7CQC - chains L and A of the 3 polymer chains in the assembly; structure by X-ray diffraction, 2.50 A resolution.

== Chain L ==
Molecule: Light chain of antigen binding fragment, Fab of NZ-1
Organism: Rattus norvegicus
Notes: antibody fragment or engineered binder
Sequence (214 residues; each row starts with the number of its first residue):
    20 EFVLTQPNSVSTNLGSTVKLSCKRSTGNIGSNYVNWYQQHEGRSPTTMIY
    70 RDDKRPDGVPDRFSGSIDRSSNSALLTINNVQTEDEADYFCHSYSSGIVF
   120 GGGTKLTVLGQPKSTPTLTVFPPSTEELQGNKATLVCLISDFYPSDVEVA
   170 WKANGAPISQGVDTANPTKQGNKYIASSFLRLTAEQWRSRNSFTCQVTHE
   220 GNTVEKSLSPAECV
Modified residues: Glu20 (pyroglutamic acid; PCA)
Disulfide bonds: Cys41-Cys110, Cys156-Cys214

== Chain A ==
Molecule: Putative zinc metalloprotease aq_1964, PA14 from Podoplanin
Organism: Aquifex aeolicus VF5
Notes: fragment: PDZ tandem fragment
UniProtKB: chimeric construct of O67776, Q86YL7: residues 115-181 from O67776 (Y1964_AQUAE) positions 115-181 (same numbers); residues 181-181 from Q86YL7 positions 38-51 (offset varies); residues 184-292 from O67776 (Y1964_AQUAE) positions 184-292 (same numbers)
Sequence (192 residues; each row starts with the number of its first residue; note: 2 numbers in that range are skipped by the numbering (no residue carries them; nothing is unmodelled there); a row labelled like 181A-181N holds insertion residues (181A, then the next letters in order)):
   113 GSEVPKYLKEPVVVGYVQRDSIAQKIGIKPGDKIIKINGYEVRTWEDLRD
   163 ALIRLSLDGVKETTLFLER
181A-181N EGGVAMPGAEDDVV
   184 EVLHLTIKVPNVQKGEELGIAPLVKPVVGGVKKGSPADQVGIKPGDLILE
   234 VNGKKINTWYELVEEVRKSQGKAIKLKILRNGKMIEKELIPAKDPKTGTY
   284 FIGLFPKTE
Disordered / not traced: 113-115, 291-292
Differences from the reference sequence: expression tag (113-114)
Modified residues: Asn150 (l-3-aminosuccinimide; SNN)
What the authors report for this chain:
  - contacts within the chain: Arg181-Glu184 (hydrogen bond)
  - post-translational modification sites: Asn150

== Chain L / chain A interface ==
Pairs across the interface (21; chain L residue first):
  Ser50(L) - Val181D(A)
  Tyr52(L) - Gly181B(A)  hydrogen bond (side chain-backbone)
  Tyr52(L) - Gly181C(A)  hydrogen bond (side chain-backbone)
  Tyr69(L) - Arg181(A)  hydrogen bond
  Tyr69(L) - Glu184(A)
  Arg70(L) - Arg181(A)
  Arg70(L) - Glu181A(A)
  Arg70(L) - Gly181B(A)  hydrogen bond (side chain-backbone)
  Arg70(L) - Glu184(A)  salt bridge
  Lys73(L) - Lys141(A)
  Lys73(L) - Arg181(A)
  His111(L) - Met181F(A)
  Tyr113(L) - Val181D(A)  hydrogen bond (side chain-backbone)
  Tyr113(L) - Ala181E(A)
  Tyr113(L) - Met181F(A)  hydrophobic
  Tyr113(L) - Pro181G(A)
  Ser114(L) - Pro181G(A)
  Ser115(L) - Pro181G(A)
  Gly116(L) - Pro181G(A)
  Ile117(L) - Met181F(A)  hydrophobic
  Ile117(L) - Pro181G(A)
Other interface residues (no listed pair), chain L (12 interface residues in all): Asn51
Other interface residues (no listed pair), chain A (11 interface residues in all): Pro142
From the paper, about this interface:
  - residue pairs: Tyr69(L)-Arg181(A) (hydrogen bond), Arg70(L)-Glu184(A) (salt bridge)
  - epitope / paratope residues, chain L: Tyr69(L), Arg70(L)
  - interface residues, chain L: Tyr52(L), Tyr113(L)
  - epitope / paratope residues, chain A: Arg181(A), Glu184(A)

== In short ==
The interface between chain L and chain A involves 12 residues on one side and 11 on the other; the contacts
include 5 hydrogen bonds and 1 salt bridge. Polar pairs include Arg70(L)-Glu184(A), Tyr52(L)-Gly181C(A) and
Tyr52(L)-Gly181B(A). The authors report a hydrogen bond between Tyr69(L) and Arg181(A); a salt bridge between
Arg70(L) and Glu184(A). The paper reports epitope/paratope residues Tyr69(L), Arg70(L) and Arg181(A) among
others; interface residues Tyr52(L) and Tyr113(L).
Chain L is Light chain of antigen binding fragment, Fab of NZ-1 (Rattus norvegicus) and chain A is Putative
zinc metalloprotease aq_1964, PA14 from Podoplanin (Aquifex aeolicus VF5); the structure, The NZ-1 Fab
complexed with the PDZ tandem fragment of A. aeolicus S2P homolog with the ..., was determined by X-ray
diffraction together with 7CQD from the same study.
